PDB entry 8G67 | X-ray diffraction, 1.53 A resolution | chain A

== Chain A ==
Protein: Tyrosine-protein phosphatase non-receptor type 1
From: Homo sapiens
Notes: EC 3.1.3.48
UniProtKB: P18031 (PTN1_HUMAN); residues 1-298 here = UniProt positions 1-298
Amino-acid sequence (298 residues; numbered 1 to 298; the number before each row is that of its first residue):
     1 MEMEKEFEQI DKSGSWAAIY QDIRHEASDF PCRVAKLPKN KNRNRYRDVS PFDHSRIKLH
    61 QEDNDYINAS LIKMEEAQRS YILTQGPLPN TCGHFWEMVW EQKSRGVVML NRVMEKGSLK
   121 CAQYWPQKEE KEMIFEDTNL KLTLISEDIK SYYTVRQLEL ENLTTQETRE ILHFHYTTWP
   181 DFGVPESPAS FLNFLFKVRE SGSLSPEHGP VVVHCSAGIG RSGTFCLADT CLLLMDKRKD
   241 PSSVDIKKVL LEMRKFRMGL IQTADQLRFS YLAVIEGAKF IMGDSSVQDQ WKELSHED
Not modelled in the structure: 1, 282-295
Curated features (UniProtKB/Swiss-Prot):
  - active site: C215 (Phosphocysteine intermediate)
  - binding site (substrate): D181, C215 to R221, Q262
  - modified residue: M1 (N-acetylmethionine), Y20 (Phosphotyrosine), S50 (Phosphoserine), Y66 (Phosphotyrosine), C215 (Cysteine persulfide), S242 (Phosphoserine), S243 (Phosphoserine)
  - cross-link: C215 to S216 (N,N-(cysteine-1,S-diyl)serine (Cys-Ser))
  - mutagenesis: S50 (S50A/D: No phosphorylation), D181 (D181A: Substrate-trapping mutant), C215 (C215S: Catalytically inactive mutant; abolishes sulfhydration)
Small-molecule neighbours:
  - KB8 (6-methyl-4-(piperazin-1-yl)-2-(trifluoromethyl)quinoline), molecule 1: D11, W16, E186, A264, D265, R268
  - KB8, molecule 2: L192, N193, L195, F196, R199, L232, F280, I281
From the paper describing this entry:
  - binding site for KB8: N193
  - conformationally variable residues (side-chain flip): F196, F280
  - binding site for KB8: F196, F280 (from molecular simulation)

== Overview ==
Ligands of chain A: compound KB8. From UniProt: active-site residue C215, 9 substrate-binding residues and 3
mutagenesis sites. The paper reports a binding site for KB8 at N193, F196 and F280; conformational variability
at F196 and F280.
Chain A is Tyrosine-protein phosphatase non-receptor type 1 (Homo sapiens); the structure, Wildtype PTP1b in
complex with DES4884, was determined by X-ray diffraction, deposited together with 8G65, 8G68, 8G69 and 8G6A.
